PDB entry 1UYS | X-ray diffraction, 2.80 A resolution | chain A

# Chain A
Protein: Acetyl-CoA carboxylase
Source organism: Saccharomyces cerevisiae
Notes: EC 6.4.1.2; fragment: carboxyltransferase, residues 1482-2218
UniProt: Q00955 (COAC_YEAST); residue numbers follow UniProt; this construct covers 1482-2218
Chain sequence (737 residues; numbered 1482 to 2218; the number before each row is that of its first residue):
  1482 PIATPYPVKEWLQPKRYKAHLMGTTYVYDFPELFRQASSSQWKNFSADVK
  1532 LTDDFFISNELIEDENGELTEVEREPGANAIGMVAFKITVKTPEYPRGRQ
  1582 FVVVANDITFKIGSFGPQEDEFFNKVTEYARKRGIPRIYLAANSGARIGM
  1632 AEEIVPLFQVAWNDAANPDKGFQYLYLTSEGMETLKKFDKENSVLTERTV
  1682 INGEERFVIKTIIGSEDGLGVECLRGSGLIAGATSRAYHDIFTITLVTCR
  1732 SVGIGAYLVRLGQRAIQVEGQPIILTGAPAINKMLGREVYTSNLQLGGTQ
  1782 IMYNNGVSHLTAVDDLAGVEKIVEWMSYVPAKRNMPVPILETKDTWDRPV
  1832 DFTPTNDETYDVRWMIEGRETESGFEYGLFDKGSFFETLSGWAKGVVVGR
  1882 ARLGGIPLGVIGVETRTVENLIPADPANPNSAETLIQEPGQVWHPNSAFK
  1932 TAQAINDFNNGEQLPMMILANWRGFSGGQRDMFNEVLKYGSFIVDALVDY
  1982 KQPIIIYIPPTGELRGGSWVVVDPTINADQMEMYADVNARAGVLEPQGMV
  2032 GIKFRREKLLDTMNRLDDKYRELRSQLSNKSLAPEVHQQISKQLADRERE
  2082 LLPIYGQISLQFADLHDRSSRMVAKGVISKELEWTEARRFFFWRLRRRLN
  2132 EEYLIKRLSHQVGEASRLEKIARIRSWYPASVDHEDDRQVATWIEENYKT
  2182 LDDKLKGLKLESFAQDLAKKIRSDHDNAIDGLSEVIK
Disordered / not traced: 1959-1964, 2048-2080, 2191-2218
Modified / non-standard residues: Mse1503, Mse1564, Mse1631, Mse1663, Mse1765, Mse1783, Mse1807, Mse1816, Mse1846, Mse1947, Mse1948, Mse2012, Mse2014, Mse2030, Mse2044, Mse2103 (selenomethionine; parent Met); Mse1963 (selenomethionine)
Ligand contacts: HALOXYFOP INHIBITOR, R enantiomer (H1L; (2R)-2-(4-{[3-chloro-5-(trifluoromethyl)pyridin-2-yl]oxy}phenoxy)propanoic acid): Gly1626, Ala1627, Leu1705, Ser1708, Gly1734, Ile1735, Tyr1738, Leu1756, Trp1924, Ala1929, Phe1956, Val1967, Leu1968, Gly1971, Ile1974, Gly1997, Gly1998, Val2001, Val2002, Val2024
Swiss-Prot annotation at these positions:
  - binding site (acetyl-CoA): Ala1627 to Ile1629, Gly1998
  - binding site (CoA): Arg1731, Lys2034, Arg2036
  - mutagenesis: Leu1705 (L1705I: Raises KM for malonyl-CoA by a factor of 20), Arg1731 (R1731S: Raises KM for malonyl-CoA by a factor of 15), Tyr1738 (Y1738F: Does not affect catalytic activity), Arg1954 (R1954S: Raises KM for malonyl-CoA by a factor of 70), Glu1994 (E1994Q: Does not affect catalytic activity), Glu2026 (E2026Q: Does not affect catalytic activity), Arg2036 (R2036E: Affects only slightly binding of Co-A)
What the authors report for this chain:
  - binding site for HALOXYFOP INHIBITOR, R enantiomer: Ala1627, Leu1705, Gly1734, Ile1735, Tyr1738, Trp1924, Phe1956, Val1967, Ile1974, Gly1997, Gly1998, Val2002
  - conformationally variable residues (side-chain flip): Tyr1738
  - specificity-determining residues: Leu1705, Val1967 (by similarity / conservation)
  - mutagenesis - L1705I, L1705I/V1967I, V1967I: unchanged binding to HALOXYFOP INHIBITOR, R enantiomer
  - mutagenesis - L1705I/V1967I (100-fold): decreased catalytic activity

# In short
Bound to chain A: HALOXYFOP INHIBITOR, R enantiomer. UniProt lists 4 acetyl-CoA-binding residues, 3
CoA-binding residues and 7 mutagenesis sites. The paper reports a binding site for HALOXYFOP INHIBITOR, R
enantiomer at Ala1627, Leu1705 and Gly1734 among others; L1705I/V1967I reduce catalytic activity; 3
substitutions were tested in all.
Chain A is Acetyl-CoA carboxylase (Saccharomyces cerevisiae); the structure, Acetyl-CoA carboxylase
carboxyltransferase domain in complex with inhibitor haloxyfop, was determined by X-ray diffraction together
with 1UYR, 1UYT and 1UYV from the same study.
